Entry 2XOK (X-ray diffraction, 3.01 A resolution); this record covers chains A and G of the 19 polymer chains in the assembly.

Chain A:
Molecule: ATP synthase subunit alpha, mitochondrial
Source organism: Saccharomyces cerevisiae
UniProtKB: P07251 (ATPA_YEAST); residues -34 to 510 here correspond to UniProt positions 1-545 (UniProt number = residue number + 35)
Sequence (545 residues; row label = number of the first residue in the row; numbers below 1 keep their minus sign (Met-34 is residue -34)):
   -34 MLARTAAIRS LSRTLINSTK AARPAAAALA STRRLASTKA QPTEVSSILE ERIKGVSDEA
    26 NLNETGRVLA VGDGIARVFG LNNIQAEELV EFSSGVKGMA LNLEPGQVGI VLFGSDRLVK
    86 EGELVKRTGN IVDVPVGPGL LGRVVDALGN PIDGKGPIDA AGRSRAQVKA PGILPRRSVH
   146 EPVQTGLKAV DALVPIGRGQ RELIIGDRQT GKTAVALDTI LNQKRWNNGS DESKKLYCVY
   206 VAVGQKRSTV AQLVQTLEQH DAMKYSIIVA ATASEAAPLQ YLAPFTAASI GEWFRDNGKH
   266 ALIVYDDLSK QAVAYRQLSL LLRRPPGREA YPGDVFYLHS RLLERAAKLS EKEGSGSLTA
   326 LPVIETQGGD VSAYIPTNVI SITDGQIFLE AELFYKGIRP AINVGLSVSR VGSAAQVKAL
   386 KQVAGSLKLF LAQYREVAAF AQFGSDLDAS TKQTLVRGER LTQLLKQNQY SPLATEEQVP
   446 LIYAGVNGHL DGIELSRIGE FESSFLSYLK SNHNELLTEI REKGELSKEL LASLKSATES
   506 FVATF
Unresolved in the structure: -34 to 25, 408-409
Swiss-Prot annotation at these positions:
  - binding site (ATP): Gly171 to Thr178
  - site: Ser372 (Required for activity)
  - modified residue (Phosphoserine): Ser22, Ser143
Bound ions: Mg2+: Thr178 (together with AMP-PNP)
Ligand contacts: AMP-PNP (ANP; phosphoaminophosphonic acid-adenylate ester): Asp172, Arg173, Gln174, Thr175, Gly176, Lys177, Thr178, Ala179, Glu330, Phe359, Arg364, Pro365, Gln432, Asn433, Gln434

Chain G:
Molecule: ATP synthase subunit gamma, mitochondrial
Source organism: Saccharomyces cerevisiae
UniProtKB: P38077 (ATPG_YEAST); residues -32 to 278 here correspond to UniProt positions 1-311 (UniProt number = residue number + 33)
Sequence (311 residues; numbered -32 to 278; the number before each row is that of its first residue; numbers below 1 keep their minus sign (Met-32 is residue -32)):
   -32 MLSRIVSNNA TRSVMCHQAQ VGILYKTNPV RTYATLKEVE MRLKSIKNIE KITKTMKIVA
    28 STRLSKAEKA KISAKKMDEA EQLFYKNAET KNLDVEATET GAPKELIVAI TSDKGLCGSI
    88 HSQLAKAVRR HLNDQPNADI VTIGDKIKMQ LLRTHPNNIK LSINGIGKDA PTFQESALIA
   148 DKLLSVMKAG TYPKISIFYN DPVSSLSFEP SEKPIFNAKT IEQSPSFGKF EIDTDANVPR
   208 DLFEYTLANQ MLTAMAQGYA AEISARRNAM DNASKNAGDM INRYSILYNR TRQAVITNEL
   268 VDIITGASSL G
Unresolved in the structure: -32 to 0, 60-70, 278

Interface between chain A and chain G:
Pairs across the interface (11; chain A residue first):
  Pro291(A) with Ile270(G), hydrophobic; Ile271(G)
  Gly292(A) with Leu267(G)
  Arg293(A) with Ile263(G); Leu267(G)
  Ala295(A) with Ile270(G)
  Ala404(A) with Thr22(G)
  Phe405(A) with Thr22(G); Ile25(G), hydrophobic; Val26(G), hydrophobic
  Asp411(A) with Thr29(G)
Interface residues without a listed pair, chain A (8 interface residues in all): Glu294
Interface residues without a listed pair, chain G (10 interface residues in all): Arg30, Ala274

In short:
The interface between chain A and chain G involves 8 residues on one side and 10 on the other. Bound to chain
A: AMP-PNP. From UniProt: 8 ATP-binding residues on chain A.
Chain A is ATP synthase subunit alpha, mitochondrial and chain G is ATP synthase subunit gamma, mitochondrial,
both from Saccharomyces cerevisiae; the structure, Refined structure of yeast F1c10 ATPase complex to 3 A
resolution, was determined by X-ray diffraction (same publication as 1QO1).
